4XAO - chain A; structure by X-ray diffraction, 2.58 A resolution.

[Chain A]
Name: Nuclear receptor subfamily 1 group I member 2
Source organism: Homo sapiens
UniProtKB: O75469 (NR1I2_HUMAN); residues 130-434 here = UniProt positions 130-434
Chain sequence (316 residues; row label = number of the first residue in the row):
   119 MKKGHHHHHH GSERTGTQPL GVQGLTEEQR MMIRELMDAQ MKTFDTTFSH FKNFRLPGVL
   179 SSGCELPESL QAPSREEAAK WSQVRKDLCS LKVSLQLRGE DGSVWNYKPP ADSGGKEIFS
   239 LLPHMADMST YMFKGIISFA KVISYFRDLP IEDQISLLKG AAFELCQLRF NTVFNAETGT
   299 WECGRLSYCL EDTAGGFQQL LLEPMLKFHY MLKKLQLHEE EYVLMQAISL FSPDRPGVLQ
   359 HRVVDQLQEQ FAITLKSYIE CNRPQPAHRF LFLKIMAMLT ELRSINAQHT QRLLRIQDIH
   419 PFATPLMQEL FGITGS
Not modelled in the structure: 119-141, 178-191, 311-314
Differences from the reference sequence: initiating methionine (119); expression tag (120-129)
UniProt features mapped onto this chain:
  - binding site (hyperforin): Ser-247, Gln-285 to Phe-288, His-407

[Summary]
From UniProt: 6 hyperforin-binding residues.
Chain A is Nuclear receptor subfamily 1 group I member 2 (Homo sapiens); the structure, Crystal structure of
the hPXR-LBD obtained in presence of the pesticide trans-nonachlor, was determined by X-ray diffraction,
deposited together with 4X1F and 4X1G.
